Entry 4NKU (X-ray diffraction, 1.94 A resolution); this record covers chains A and D.

# Chain A
Molecule: Poly(A) RNA polymerase protein cid1
Source organism: Schizosaccharomyces pombe
Notes: EC 2.7.7.-
Reference sequence: O13833 (CID1_SCHPO); residues 40-377 here = UniProt positions 40-377
Sequence (341 residues; numbered 37 to 377; the number before each row is that of its first residue):
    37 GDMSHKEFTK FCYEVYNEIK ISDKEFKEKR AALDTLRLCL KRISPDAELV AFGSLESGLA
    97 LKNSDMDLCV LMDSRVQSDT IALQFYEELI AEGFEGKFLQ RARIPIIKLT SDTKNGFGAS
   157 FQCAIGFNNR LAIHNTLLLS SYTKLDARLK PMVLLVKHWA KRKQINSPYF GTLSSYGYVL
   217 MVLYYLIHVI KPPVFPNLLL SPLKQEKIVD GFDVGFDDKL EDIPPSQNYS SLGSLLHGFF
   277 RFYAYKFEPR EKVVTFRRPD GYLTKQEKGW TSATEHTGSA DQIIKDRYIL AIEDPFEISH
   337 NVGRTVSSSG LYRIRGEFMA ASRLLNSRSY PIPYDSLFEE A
Disordered / not traced: 37, 110-115, 309-322
Differences from the reference sequence: expression tag (37-39); engineered mutation Ala160 (Asp in O13833)
Swiss-Prot annotation at these positions:
  - binding site (UTP): Ser90, Ala168, Asn171, Thr172, Lys193, Lys197, Ser211, Tyr212, His336
  - binding site (Mg(2+)): Asp101, Asp103
  - binding site (ATP): Arg340
  - mutagenesis: Phe88 (F88D: Impairs catalytic activity), Asp101 (D101A: Abolishes catalytic activity but does not affect RNA binding; when associated with A-103), Asp103 (D103A: Abolishes catalytic activity but does not affect RNA binding; when associated with A-101), Lys133 (K133A: Impairs binding to RNA; when associated with A-137; A-321 and A-323. Also impairs binding to RNA; when associated with A-137; A-277 and A-282), Arg137 (R137A: Impairs binding to RNA; when associated with A-133; A-321 and A-323. Also impairs binding to RNA; when associated with A-133; A-277 and A-282), Lys144 (K144A: Reduces association with a 15-mer A stretch but does not affect association with a 15-mer U stretch), Asn164 (N164P: Predominantly performs monouridylation), Asn165 (N165A/P: Abolishes catalytic activity), Arg277 (R277A: Impairs binding to RNA; when associated with A-282; A-133 and A-137. Also impairs binding to RNA; when associated with A-282; A-321 and A-323), Lys282 (K282A: Impairs binding to RNA; when associated with A-277; A-133 and A-137. Also impairs binding to RNA; when associated with A-277; A-321 and A-323), Lys321 (K321A: Impairs binding to RNA; when associated with A-323; A-277 and A-282. Also impairs binding to RNA; when associated with A-323; A-133 and A-137), Arg323 (R323A: Impairs binding to RNA; when associated with A-321; A-277 and A-282. Also impairs binding to RNA; when associated with A-321; A-133 and A-137), 4 further mutagenesis entries in UniProt
What the authors report for this chain:
  - binding site for the 2-nt RNA strand (chain D): Asp103, Asn165, Glu333
  - catalytic residues: Asp103
  - mutagenesis - N165A: decreased catalytic activity on UTP or ATP
  - mutagenesis - N165D: decreased catalytic activity
  - mutagenesis - K144A: decreased binding to A15
  - mutagenesis - K144A: unchanged binding to 15-mer U stretch
  - mutagenesis - K144A: unchanged catalytic activity (PUP activity)
  - mutagenesis - K144A: decreased catalytic activity (PAP activity)
  - conformationally variable residues (order/disorder transition): Asp109 to Asp115, Ala309 to Asp322
  - specificity-determining residues: Asp103

# Chain D
Molecule: 2-nt RNA strand
Sequence (2 nucleotides; each row starts with the number of its first residue):
    58 AU

# Chain A / chain D interface
Pairs across the interface (15; chain A residue first):
  Phe88(A) with A58(D), base contact; U59(D), sugar contact
  Gly89(A) with U59(D), phosphate contact
  Asp103(A) with A58(D), hydrogen bond to the sugar
  Asn165(A) with A58(D), base contact
  Ala168(A) with U59(D), hydrogen bond to the sugar
  Asn171(A) with U59(D), hydrogen bond to the sugar
  Thr172(A) with U59(D), hydrogen bond to the sugar
  Pro204(A) with A58(D), phosphate contact
  Ser210(A) with A58(D), phosphate contact; U59(D), phosphate contact
  Ser211(A) with U59(D), hydrogen bond to the phosphate
  Tyr212(A) with U59(D), hydrogen bond to the phosphate
  His336(A) with U59(D), hydrogen bond to the base
  Val338(A) with U59(D), base contact
Also at the interface, not in a pair above, chain A (15 interface residues in all): Ser90, Leu175

# Summary
Chain A and chain D form an interface of 15 and 2 residues respectively, with 7 hydrogen bonds. Polar contacts
include His336(A)-U59(D), Asp103(A)-A58(D) and Ala168(A)-U59(D). From the paper: the catalytic residue
Asp103(A); N165A of chain A reduces catalytic activity on UTP or ATP; 3 substitutions were tested in all.
Chain A is Poly(A) RNA polymerase protein cid1 (Schizosaccharomyces pombe) and chain D is a 2-nt RNA strand;
the structure, Structure of Cid1 in complex with its short product ApU, was determined by X-ray diffraction
(same publication as 4NKT).
